PDB entry 7WTC | electron microscopy, 4.00 A resolution | chains A and B of the 4 polymer chains in the assembly

# Chain A (and B)
Protein: Pyruvate carboxylase, mitochondrial
Source organism: Homo sapiens
Notes: EC 6.4.1.1; chain B of this document is another copy of the same molecule, construct and numbering; everything in this record applies to it too
Reference sequence: P11498 (PYC_HUMAN); numbering as in UniProt (aligned over 1-1178)
Chain sequence (1178 residues; numbered 1 to 1178; the number before each row is that of its first residue):
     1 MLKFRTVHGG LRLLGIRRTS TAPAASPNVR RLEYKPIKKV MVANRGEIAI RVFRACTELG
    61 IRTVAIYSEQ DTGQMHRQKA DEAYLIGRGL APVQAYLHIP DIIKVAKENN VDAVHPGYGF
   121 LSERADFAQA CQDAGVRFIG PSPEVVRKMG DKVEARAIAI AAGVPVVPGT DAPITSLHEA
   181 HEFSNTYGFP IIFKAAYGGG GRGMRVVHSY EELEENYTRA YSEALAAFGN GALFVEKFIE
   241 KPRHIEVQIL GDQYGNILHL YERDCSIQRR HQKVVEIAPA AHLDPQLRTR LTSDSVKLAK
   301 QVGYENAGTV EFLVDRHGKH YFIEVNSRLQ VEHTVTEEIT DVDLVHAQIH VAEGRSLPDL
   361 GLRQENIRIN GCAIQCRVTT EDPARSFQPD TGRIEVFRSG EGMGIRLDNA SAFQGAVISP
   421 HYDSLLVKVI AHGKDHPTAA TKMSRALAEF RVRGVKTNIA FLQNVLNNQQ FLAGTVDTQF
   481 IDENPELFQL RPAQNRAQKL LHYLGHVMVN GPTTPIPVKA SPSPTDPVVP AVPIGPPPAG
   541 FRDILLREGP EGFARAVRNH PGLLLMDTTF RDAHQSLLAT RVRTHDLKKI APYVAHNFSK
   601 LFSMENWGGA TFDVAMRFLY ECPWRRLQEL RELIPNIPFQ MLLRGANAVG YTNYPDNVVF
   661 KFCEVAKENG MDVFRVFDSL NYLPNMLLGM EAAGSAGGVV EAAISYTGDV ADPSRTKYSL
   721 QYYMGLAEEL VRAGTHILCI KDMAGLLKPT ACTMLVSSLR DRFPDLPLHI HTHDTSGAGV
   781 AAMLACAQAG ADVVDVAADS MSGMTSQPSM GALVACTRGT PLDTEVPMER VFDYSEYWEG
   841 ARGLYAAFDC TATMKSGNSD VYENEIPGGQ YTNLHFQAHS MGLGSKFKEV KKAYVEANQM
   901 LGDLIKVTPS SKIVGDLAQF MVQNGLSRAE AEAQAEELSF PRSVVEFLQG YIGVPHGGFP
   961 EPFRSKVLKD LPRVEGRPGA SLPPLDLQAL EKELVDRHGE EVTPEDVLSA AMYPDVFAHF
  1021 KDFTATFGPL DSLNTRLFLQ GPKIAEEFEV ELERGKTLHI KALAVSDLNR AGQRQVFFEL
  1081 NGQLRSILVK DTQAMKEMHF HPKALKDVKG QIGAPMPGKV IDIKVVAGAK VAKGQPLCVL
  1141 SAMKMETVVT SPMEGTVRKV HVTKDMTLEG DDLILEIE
Unresolved in the structure: 1-32 (chain B: 1-31)
Swiss-Prot annotation at these positions:
  - active site: Arg-328
  - binding site (ATP): Lys-152, Glu-236, His-271
  - binding site (substrate): Arg-571 to Gln-575, Arg-644, Thr-908
  - binding site (Mn(2+)): Asp-572, Lys-741, His-771, His-773
  - modified residue: Lys-35 (N6-acetyllysine), Lys-39 (N6-acetyllysine), Lys-79 (N6-acetyllysine), Lys-148 (N6-acetyllysine), Lys-152 (N6-acetyllysine), Lys-241 (N6-acetyllysine), Lys-297 (N6-acetyllysine), Lys-319 (N6-acetyllysine), Lys-434 (N6-acetyllysine), Lys-442 (N6-succinyllysine), Lys-589 (N6-acetyllysine), Lys-661 (N6-acetyllysine), Lys-717 (N6-acetyllysine), Lys-741 (N6-carboxylysine), Lys-748 (N6-acetyllysine), Lys-892 (N6-acetyllysine), Lys-969 (N6-acetyllysine), Lys-992 (N6-acetyllysine), Thr-1003 (Phosphothreonine), Lys-1061 (N6-acetyllysine) and 3 more in UniProt
  - natural variant: Val-145 (V145A: In PC deficiency), Arg-156 (R156Q: In PC deficiency), Arg-270 (R270W: In PC deficiency), Tyr-304 (Y304C: In PC deficiency), Arg-451 (R451C: In PC deficiency), Arg-583 (R583L: In PC deficiency), Ala-610 (A610T: In PC deficiency), Arg-631 (R631Q: In PC deficiency), Met-743 (M743I: In PC deficiency), Val-1131 to Lys-1133 (deletion: In PC deficiency)
  - mutagenesis: Phe-1077 (F1077A/E: Loss of tetramerization and enzyme activity, resulting in an inactive homodimer)
Disulfide bonds: Cys-752/Cys-786
Covalent attachments: 5-(hexahydro-2-oxo-1H-thieno[3,4-d]imidazol-6-yl)pentanal (BTI) linked to Lys-1144
Small-molecule neighbours:
  - acetyl coenzyme A (ACO), molecule 1: Phe-53, Arg-54, Thr-57, Arg-77, Gln-78, Lys-79, Ala-80, Asp-81
  - acetyl coenzyme A (ACO), molecule 2: Val-396, Arg-398, Arg-445, Ala-448, Glu-449, Arg-451, Arg-453, Ala-493, Gln-494, Asn-495, Arg-496, Ala-497, Gln-498, Gly-1055, Lys-1056, Thr-1057, Leu-1080, Arg-1085
  - BTI (5-(hexahydro-2-oxo-1H-thieno[3,4-d]imidazol-6-yl)pentanal): Gln-575, Ala-610, Asp-613, Val-614, Arg-617, Phe-618, Arg-644, Tyr-651, Gln-870, Thr-908, Ser-911, Lys-912

# Chain A / chain B interface
Pairs across the interface - 72 pairs, chain A then chain B:
  Arg-54(A) with Gly-402(B); Met-403(B); Lys-442(B); Arg-445(B)
  Glu-58(A) with Thr-441(B)
  Arg-62(A) with Arg-1054(B)
  Thr-72(A) with His-1059(B)
  Arg-77(A) with Thr-1057(B), hydrogen bond (side chain-backbone); His-1059(B), hydrogen bond; Asn-1081(B), hydrogen bond
  Gln-78(A) with Arg-398(B); Asn-1081(B), hydrogen bond; Gln-1083(B), hydrogen bond
  Lys-79(A) with Glu-449(B)
  Asp-81(A) with Lys-1056(B), salt bridge
  Glu-82(A) with Glu-1053(B); Arg-1054(B), salt bridge; Gly-1055(B); Lys-1056(B), hydrogen bond (side chain-backbone)
  Ala-83(A) with Gly-1055(B)
  Tyr-84(A) with Arg-1054(B); Gly-1055(B)
  Glu-337(A) with Met-403(B)
  Glu-338(A) with Met-403(B)
  Asp-341(A) with His-432(B); Lys-434(B), salt bridge
  Arg-368(A) with Asn-370(B)
  Asn-370(A) with Asp-341(B); Asn-370(B), hydrogen bond
  Arg-398(A) with Lys-79(B)
  Gly-400(A) with Arg-54(B)
  Glu-401(A) with Arg-54(B), hydrogen bond (backbone-side chain); Leu-407(B); Asn-409(B), hydrogen bond
  Gly-402(A) with Arg-406(B)
  Met-403(A) with Glu-337(B); Arg-406(B)
  Arg-406(A) with Glu-401(B); Gly-402(B), hydrogen bond (side chain-backbone); Met-403(B), hydrogen bond (side chain-backbone); Gly-404(B); Ile-405(B), hydrogen bond (side chain-backbone); Arg-406(B)
  Leu-407(A) with Glu-401(B), hydrogen bond (backbone-side chain)
  Asn-409(A) with Ser-399(B)
  Phe-413(A) with Gly-1082(B)
  Gln-414(A) with Gln-414(B), hydrogen bond; Gly-1082(B); Leu-1084(B)
  Gly-415(A) with Gly-1082(B)
  Lys-434(A) with Asp-341(B)
  Thr-441(A) with Glu-58(B)
  Arg-445(A) with Arg-54(B); Thr-57(B)
  Glu-449(A) with Arg-54(B), salt bridge; Lys-79(B), salt bridge
  Arg-1054(A) with Glu-82(B)
  Gly-1055(A) with Asp-81(B); Glu-82(B), hydrogen bond (backbone-side chain); Ala-83(B); Tyr-84(B)
  Thr-1057(A) with Tyr-67(B); Arg-77(B), hydrogen bond
  His-1059(A) with Thr-72(B)
  Phe-1077(A) with Phe-1077(B), hydrophobic
  Asn-1081(A) with Thr-72(B), hydrogen bond; Arg-77(B); Gln-78(B), hydrogen bond (backbone-side chain)
  Gly-1082(A) with Gly-73(B); Phe-413(B)
  Gln-1083(A) with Gln-414(B)
  Leu-1084(A) with Gln-414(B)
Also at the interface, not in a pair above, chain A (53 interface residues in all): Arg-51, Thr-57, Tyr-67, Gly-73, Ala-80, Thr-340, Asp-343, Lys-442, Arg-451, Lys-1056, Leu-1063, Ala-1064, Ser-1066
Also at the interface, not in a pair above, chain B (51 interface residues in all): Gln-74, Arg-368, Ile-369, Leu-1063, Ala-1064, Ser-1066

# Overview
The interface between chain A and chain B involves 53 residues on one side and 51 on the other; the contacts
include 18 hydrogen bonds and 5 salt bridges. Polar pairs include Asp-81(A)/Lys-1056(B), Glu-82(A)/Arg-1054(B)
and Asp-341(A)/Lys-434(B).
Both chains are Pyruvate carboxylase, mitochondrial (Homo sapiens). Entry 7WTC (Cryo-EM structure of human
pyruvate carboxylase with acetyl-CoA in the ground state) was determined by electron microscopy, deposited
together with 7WTA, 7WTB, 7WTD and 7WTE.
